PDB entry 4Q66 | X-ray diffraction, 3.35 A resolution | chains D and F of the 6 polymer chains in the assembly

# Chain D
Name: Chs5p
Organism: Saccharomyces cerevisiae R008
Reference sequence: W7PD87 (W7PD87_YEASX); residues 2-364 here = UniProt positions 2-364
Amino-acid sequence (368 residues; numbered -3 to 364; the number before each row is that of its first residue; numbers below 1 keep their minus sign (Met-3 is residue -3)):
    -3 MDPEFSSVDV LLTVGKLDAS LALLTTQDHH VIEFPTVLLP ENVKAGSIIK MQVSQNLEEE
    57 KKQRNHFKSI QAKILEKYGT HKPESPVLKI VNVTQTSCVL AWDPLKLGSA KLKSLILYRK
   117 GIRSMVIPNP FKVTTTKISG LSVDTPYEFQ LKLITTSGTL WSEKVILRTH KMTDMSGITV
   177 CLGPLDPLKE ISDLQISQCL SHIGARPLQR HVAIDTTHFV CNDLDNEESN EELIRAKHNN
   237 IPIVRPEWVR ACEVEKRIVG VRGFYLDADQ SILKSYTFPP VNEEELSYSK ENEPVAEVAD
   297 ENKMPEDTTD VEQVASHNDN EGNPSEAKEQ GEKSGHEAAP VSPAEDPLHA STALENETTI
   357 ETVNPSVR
Disordered / not traced: -3 to 3, 116-118, 138, 170-233, 235-256, 265-364
Construct notes: initiating methionine (-3); expression tag (-2 to 1)
From the paper describing this entry:
  - mutagenesis - T92Y: unchanged localization
  - mutagenesis - T92Y: abolished localization to deleting all four ChAPs

# Chain F
Name: ADP-ribosylation factor 1
Organism: Saccharomyces cerevisiae
Notes: fragment: delta N-17 Arf1
Reference sequence: P11076 (ARF1_YEAST); residue numbers follow UniProt; this construct covers 18-181
Amino-acid sequence (175 residues; numbered 7 to 181; the number before each row is that of its first residue):
     7 MTENLYFQGS GMRILMVGLD GAGKTTVLYK LKLGEVITTI PTIGFNVETV QYKNISFTVW
    67 DVGGLDRIRS LWRHYYRNTE GVIFVVDSND RSRIGEAREV MQRMLNEDEL RNAAWLVFAN
   127 KQDLPEAMSA AEITEKLGLH SIRNRPWFIQ ATCATSGEGL YEGLEWLSNS LKNST
Disordered / not traced: 7-17, 39-46, 60-62, 149-150, 177-181
Construct notes: expression tag (7-17); engineered mutation Leu71 (Gln in P11076)
Ion coordination: Mg2+: Thr48 (together with GMP-PNP)
Residues lining bound ligands: GMP-PNP (GNP; phosphoaminophosphonic acid-guanylate ester): Leu25, Asp26, Gly27, Ala28, Gly29, Lys30, Thr31, Thr32, Pro47, Thr48, Gly69, Gly70, Leu71, Asn126, Lys127, Asp129, Leu130, Cys159, Ala160, Thr161
UniProt features mapped onto this chain:
  - binding site (GTP): Leu25 to Thr32, Thr48, Gly70, Asn126 to Asp129, Ala160, Thr161
  - cross-link: Lys127 (Glycyl lysine isopeptide (Lys-Gly) (interchain with G-Cter in ubiquitin))
From the paper describing this entry:
  - mutagenesis - S98Y: unchanged binding to Chs5p (chain D)
  - mutagenesis - N95Y: unchanged binding to Gga1 VHS-GAT domain
  - mutagenesis - N95Y: decreased localization to GFP-Chs5
  - mutagenesis - N95Y: decreased growth in response to rich media

# Chain D / chain F interface
Residue-residue contacts (17):
  Thr92(D) - Asn95(F)
  Arg119(D) - Ile49(F)
  Arg119(D) - Arg73(F)  hydrogen bond (backbone-side chain)
  Lys133(D) - Ser98(F)  hydrogen bond
  Ser135(D) - Asp96(F)
  Ser135(D) - Arg99(F)
  Gly136(D) - Asp96(F)
  Met168(D) - Pro131(F)  hydrophobic
  Val257(D) - Pro131(F)  hydrogen bond (backbone-backbone)
  Val257(D) - Glu132(F)
  Arg258(D) - Gln128(F)  hydrogen bond (side chain-backbone)
  Arg258(D) - Leu130(F)
  Arg258(D) - Ala133(F)  hydrogen bond (side chain-backbone)
  Arg258(D) - Met134(F)
  Arg258(D) - Ser135(F)
  Tyr261(D) - Arg97(F)  hydrogen bond
  Tyr261(D) - Glu138(F)  hydrogen bond
Interface features reported in the paper:
  - hot spots on chain D (mutagenesis) - T92Y: decreased binding to ADP-ribosylation factor 1 (chain F)
  - hot spots on chain F (mutagenesis) - N95Y: abolished binding to Chs5p (chain D)

# Summary
Chain D and chain F form an interface of 9 and 15 residues respectively; the contacts include 7 hydrogen
bonds. Polar pairs include Arg119(D)-Arg73(F), Lys133(D)-Ser98(F) and Arg258(D)-Gln128(F). Bound to chain F:
GMP-PNP. The paper reports that T92Y of chain D abolishes localization to deleting all four ChAPs; N95Y of
chain F reduces localization to GFP-Chs5.
Chain D is Chs5p (Saccharomyces cerevisiae R008) and chain F is ADP-ribosylation factor 1 (Saccharomyces
cerevisiae); the structure, Structure of Exomer bound to Arf1, was determined by X-ray diffraction.
